4HM6 - chains A and B; structure by X-ray diffraction, 1.50 A resolution.

# Chain A
Name: Naphthalene 1,2-dioxygenase subunit alpha
Organism: Pseudomonas sp. C18
Notes: EC 1.14.12.12
Reference sequence: P0A111 (NDOB_PSEU8); numbering as in UniProt (aligned over 1-449)
Amino-acid sequence (449 residues; row label = number of the first residue in the row):
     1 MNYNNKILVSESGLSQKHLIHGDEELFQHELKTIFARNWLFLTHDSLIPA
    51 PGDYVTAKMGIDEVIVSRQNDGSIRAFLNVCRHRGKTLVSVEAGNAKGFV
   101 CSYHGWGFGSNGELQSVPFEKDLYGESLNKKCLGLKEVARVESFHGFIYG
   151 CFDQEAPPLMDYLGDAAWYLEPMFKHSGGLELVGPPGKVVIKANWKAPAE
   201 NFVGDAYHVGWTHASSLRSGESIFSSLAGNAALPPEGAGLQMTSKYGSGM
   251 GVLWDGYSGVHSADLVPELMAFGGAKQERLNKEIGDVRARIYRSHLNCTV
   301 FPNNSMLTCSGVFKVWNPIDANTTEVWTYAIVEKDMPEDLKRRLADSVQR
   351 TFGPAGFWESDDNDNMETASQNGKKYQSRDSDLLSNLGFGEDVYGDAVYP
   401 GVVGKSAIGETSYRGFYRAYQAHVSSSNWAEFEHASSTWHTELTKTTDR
Disordered / not traced: 447-449
Ion coordination: 2Fe-2S cluster Fe: Cys81, His83, Cys101, His104; Fe ion: His208, His213, Asp362
Ligand contacts:
  - ethoxybenzene (16Q): Asn201, Phe202, Asp205, His208, Val209, Phe224, Val260, His295, Asn297, Leu307
  - 2Fe-2S cluster (FES): Cys81, His83, Arg84, Gly85, Lys86, Cys101, Tyr103, His104, Gly105, Trp106
Swiss-Prot annotation at these positions:
  - binding site ([2Fe-2S] cluster): Cys81, His83, Cys101, His104
  - binding site (Fe cation): His208, His213, Asp362
  - mutagenesis: Phe352 (F352V: Changes the regioselectivity of the product for naphthalene, phenanthrene and biphenyl)

# Chain B
Name: Naphthalene 1,2-dioxygenase subunit beta
Organism: Pseudomonas sp. C18
Notes: EC 1.14.12.12
Reference sequence: P0A113 (NDOC_PSEU8); residues 0-193 here correspond to UniProt positions 1-194 (UniProt number = residue number + 1)
Amino-acid sequence (194 residues; row label = number of the first residue in the row; numbering starts at 0):
     0 MMINIQEDKLVSAHDAEEILRFFNCHDSALQQEATTLLTQEAHLLDIQAY
    50 RAWLEHCVGSEVQYQVISRELRAASERRYKLNEAMNVYNENFQQLKVRVE
   100 HQLDPQNWGNSPKLRFTRFITNVQAAMDVNDKELLHIRSNVILHRARRGN
   150 QVDVFYAAREDKWKRGEGGVRKLVQRFVDYPERILQTHNLMVFL
Disordered / not traced: 0-1
Cystine bridges: Cys24 forms a disulfide with the same residue of a neighbouring copy of this chain

# How chain A and chain B interact
Contacting residue pairs (86):
  Ser46(A) - Leu80(B)
  Leu47(A) - Tyr78(B)  hydrogen bond (backbone-side chain)
  Leu47(A) - Leu80(B)
  Asp53(A) - Tyr78(B)
  Val91(A) - Leu70(B)
  Val91(A) - Arg71(B)
  Val91(A) - Ala72(B)
  Glu92(A) - Glu69(B)
  Glu92(A) - Leu70(B)  hydrogen bond (backbone-backbone)
  Glu92(A) - Arg182(B)  salt bridge
  Ala93(A) - Glu69(B)
  Ala93(A) - Leu70(B)
  Ala93(A) - Arg71(B)
  Ala93(A) - Tyr78(B)  hydrophobic
  Gly94(A) - Glu75(B)
  Gly94(A) - Tyr78(B)
  Asn95(A) - Glu75(B)  hydrogen bond (backbone-side chain)
  Asn95(A) - Arg76(B)  hydrogen bond (backbone-side chain)
  Asn95(A) - Arg77(B)  hydrogen bond
  Asn95(A) - Tyr78(B)
  Val183(A) - Asn81(B)
  Gly184(A) - Asn81(B)
  Pro185(A) - Glu69(B)
  Pro185(A) - Asn81(B)
  Pro185(A) - Ala83(B)
  Pro185(A) - Met84(B)
  Pro185(A) - Arg182(B)
  Pro186(A) - Met84(B)
  Pro186(A) - Arg182(B)  hydrogen bond (backbone-side chain)
  Lys188(A) - Arg182(B)
  Lys188(A) - Ile183(B)
  Lys188(A) - Leu184(B)  hydrogen bond (backbone-backbone)
  Val189(A) - Leu184(B)  hydrophobic
  Val189(A) - His187(B)
  Val189(A) - Asn188(B)
  Val190(A) - Ile183(B)  hydrophobic
  Val190(A) - Leu184(B)  hydrogen bond (backbone-backbone)
  Val190(A) - Gln185(B)
  Val190(A) - His187(B)
  Ile191(A) - His187(B)
  Lys192(A) - His187(B)
  Trp211(A) - Gln105(B)
  Trp211(A) - Trp107(B)  hydrogen bond (backbone-side chain)
  Ala214(A) - Gln105(B)
  Ser215(A) - His100(B)  hydrogen bond
  Ser215(A) - Asp103(B)
  Ser215(A) - Asn106(B)
  Ser216(A) - His100(B)  hydrogen bond
  Arg218(A) - Asp103(B)  salt bridge
  Arg218(A) - Gln105(B)  hydrogen bond
  Ser219(A) - Val96(B)
  Ser219(A) - Glu99(B)
  Ser219(A) - His100(B)  hydrogen bond (side chain-backbone)
  Gly229(A) - Gln105(B)
  Asp264(A) - Gln93(B)  hydrogen bond
  Glu325(A) - Ile183(B)
  Asp346(A) - Asn85(B)  hydrogen bond
  Asp346(A) - Asn88(B)  hydrogen bond
  Gln349(A) - Met84(B)
  Gln349(A) - Asn85(B)
  Arg350(A) - Asn88(B)  hydrogen bond (side chain-backbone)
  Arg350(A) - Glu89(B)  salt bridge
  Arg350(A) - Gln93(B)  hydrogen bond
  Arg350(A) - Arg97(B)  hydrogen bond (backbone-side chain)
  Pro354(A) - Met84(B)
  Pro354(A) - Leu184(B)  hydrophobic
  Pro354(A) - Asn188(B)
  Pro354(A) - Leu189(B)  hydrogen bond (backbone-backbone)
  Ala355(A) - Val86(B)  hydrophobic
  Ala355(A) - Tyr87(B)  hydrophobic
  Ala355(A) - Arg97(B)  hydrogen bond (backbone-side chain)
  Ala355(A) - Leu189(B)
  Ala355(A) - Met190(B)
  Gly356(A) - Met190(B)
  Phe357(A) - Val96(B)  hydrophobic
  Phe357(A) - His100(B)  hydrogen bond (backbone-side chain)
  Phe357(A) - Met190(B)  hydrophobic
  Ser360(A) - His100(B)
  Ser360(A) - Met190(B)
  Asp361(A) - His100(B)  salt bridge
  Asn363(A) - His187(B)
  Asn363(A) - Asn188(B)  hydrogen bond
  Asp364(A) - Gly108(B)
  Asp364(A) - Arg146(B)  salt bridge
  Asp364(A) - Arg147(B)  salt bridge
  Glu367(A) - His187(B)  salt bridge
Also at the interface, not in a pair above, chain A (44 interface residues in all): Pro49, Val55, Ala96, Gly187, Thr212, Gly220
Also at the interface, not in a pair above, chain B (39 interface residues in all): Ser67, Glu82

# Summary
The interface between chain A and chain B involves 44 residues on one side and 39 on the other, with 23
hydrogen bonds and 7 salt bridges. Among the polar pairs are Glu92(A)-Arg182(B), Arg218(A)-Asp103(B) and
Arg350(A)-Glu89(B). Chain A binds 2Fe-2S cluster and ethoxybenzene.
Here chain A is Naphthalene 1,2-dioxygenase subunit alpha and chain B is Naphthalene 1,2-dioxygenase subunit
beta, both from Pseudomonas sp. C18. Entry 4HM6 (Naphthalene 1,2-Dioxygenase bound to phenetole) was
determined by X-ray diffraction (same publication as 4HJL, 4HKV, 4HM0, 4HM2, 4HM3, 4HM4 and 3 further
entries).
